PDB entry 6NWM | X-ray diffraction, 2.11 A resolution | chains A and B

[Chain A (and B)]
Name: Transcriptional regulator BgaR
Source organism: Clostridium perfringens (strain 13 / Type A)
Notes: chain B of this document is another copy of the same molecule, construct and numbering; everything in this record applies to it too
Reference sequence: Q8XMB9 (Q8XMB9_CLOPE); numbering as in UniProt (aligned over 1-170)
Amino-acid sequence (182 residues; each row starts with the number of its first residue):
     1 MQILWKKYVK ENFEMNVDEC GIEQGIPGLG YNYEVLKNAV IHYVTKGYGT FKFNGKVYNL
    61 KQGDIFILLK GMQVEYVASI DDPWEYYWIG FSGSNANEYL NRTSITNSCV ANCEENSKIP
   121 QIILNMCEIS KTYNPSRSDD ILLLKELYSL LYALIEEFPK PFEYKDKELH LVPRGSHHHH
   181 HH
Unresolved in the structure: 163-182
Construct notes: expression tag (171-182)
What the authors report for this chain:
  - binding site for beta-D-galactopyranose: E19, Y31, Y33

[Chain A / chain B interface]
Contacting residue pairs - 36 pairs, chain A then chain B:
  N12(A) - E14(B)
  N12(A) - N95(B)  hydrogen bond
  F13(A) - E14(B)  hydrogen bond (backbone-side chain)
  E14(A) - N12(B)
  E14(A) - F13(B)  hydrogen bond (side chain-backbone)
  E14(A) - E14(B)  hydrogen bond (backbone-side chain)
  M15(A) - E14(B)
  N95(A) - N12(B)  hydrogen bond
  Y99(A) - I141(B)  hydrophobic
  Y99(A) - L144(B)
  R102(A) - P135(B)
  R102(A) - S138(B)  hydrogen bond
  R102(A) - D140(B)  salt bridge
  R102(A) - I141(B)
  P135(A) - R102(B)
  S138(A) - R102(B)  hydrogen bond
  S138(A) - Y152(B)
  S138(A) - I155(B)
  D140(A) - R102(B)  salt bridge
  I141(A) - Y99(B)  hydrophobic
  I141(A) - R102(B)
  I141(A) - Y148(B)
  I141(A) - I155(B)  hydrophobic
  L144(A) - Y99(B)
  L144(A) - Y148(B)  hydrophobic
  K145(A) - K145(B)
  K145(A) - Y148(B)
  K145(A) - S149(B)
  Y148(A) - I141(B)
  Y148(A) - L144(B)  hydrophobic
  Y148(A) - K145(B)
  Y148(A) - Y148(B)  hydrophobic
  S149(A) - K145(B)
  Y152(A) - S138(B)
  I155(A) - S138(B)
  I155(A) - I141(B)  hydrophobic
Other interface residues (no listed pair), chain A (19 interface residues in all): R137, L142
Other interface residues (no listed pair), chain B (19 interface residues in all): M15, R137, L142

[Overview]
Chain A and chain B each contribute 19 residues to their interface; the contacts include 7 hydrogen bonds and
2 salt bridges. Polar pairs include R102(A)-D140(B), N12(A)-N95(B) and F13(A)-E14(B). From the paper: a
binding site for beta-D-galactopyranose at E19(A), Y31(A) and Y33(A).
Chain A and chain B are both Transcriptional regulator BgaR (Clostridium perfringens (strain 13 / Type A));
the structure, Structures of the transcriptional regulator BgaR, a lactose sensor, was determined by X-ray
diffraction (same publication as 6NWJ, 6NWO and 6NX3).
